PDB entry 6LY5 | electron microscopy, 2.38 A resolution | chains a and f of the 36 polymer chains in the assembly

Chain a:
Molecule: PsaA
Source organism: Chaetoceros gracilis
Chain sequence (743 residues; numbered 15 to 757; the number before each row is that of its first residue):
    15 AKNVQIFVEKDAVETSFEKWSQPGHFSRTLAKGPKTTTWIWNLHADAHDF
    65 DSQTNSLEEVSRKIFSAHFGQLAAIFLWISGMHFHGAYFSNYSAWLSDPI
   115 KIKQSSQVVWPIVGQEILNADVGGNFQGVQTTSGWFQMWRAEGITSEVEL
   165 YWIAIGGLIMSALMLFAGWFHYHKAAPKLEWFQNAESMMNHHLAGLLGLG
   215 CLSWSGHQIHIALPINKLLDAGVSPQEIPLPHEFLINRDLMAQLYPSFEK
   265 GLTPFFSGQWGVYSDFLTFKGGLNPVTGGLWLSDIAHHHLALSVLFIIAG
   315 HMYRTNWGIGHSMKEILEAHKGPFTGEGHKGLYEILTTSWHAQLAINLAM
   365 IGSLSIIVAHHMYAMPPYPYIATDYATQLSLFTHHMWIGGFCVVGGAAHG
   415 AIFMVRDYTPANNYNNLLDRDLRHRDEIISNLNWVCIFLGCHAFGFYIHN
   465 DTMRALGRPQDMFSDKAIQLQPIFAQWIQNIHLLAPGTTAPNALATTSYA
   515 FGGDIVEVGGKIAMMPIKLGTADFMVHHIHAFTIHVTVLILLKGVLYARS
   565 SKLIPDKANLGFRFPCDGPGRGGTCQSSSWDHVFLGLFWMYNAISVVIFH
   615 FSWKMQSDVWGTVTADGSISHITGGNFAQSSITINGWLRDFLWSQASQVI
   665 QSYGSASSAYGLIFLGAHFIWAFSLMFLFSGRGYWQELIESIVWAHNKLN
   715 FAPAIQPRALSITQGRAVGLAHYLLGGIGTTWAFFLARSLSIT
Unresolved in the structure: 15
Metal / ion sites: chlorophyll a Mg (4 sites), coordinated by Gln85, Gln121, Gln129, Thr503; 4Fe-4S cluster Fe: Cys580 (shared with 1 residue of chain b)
Ligand contacts:
  - Fucoxanthin (A86; (3S,3'S,5R,5'R,6S,6'R,8'R)-3,5'-dihydroxy-8-oxo-6',7'-didehydro-5,5',6,6',7,8-hexahydro-5,6-epoxy-beta,beta-caroten-3'- yl acetate): Thr267, Phe270, Ser271
  - beta-carotene (BCR), molecule 1: Ala88, Leu91, Trp92
  - beta-carotene (BCR), molecule 2: Ile89, Trp92, Ile93, Gly209, Leu210, Leu213, Gly214, Ser217
  - beta-carotene (BCR), molecule 3: Phe90, Ile93, Ile167, Gly170, Gly171, Met174, Leu213, Leu216, Ser217
  - beta-carotene (BCR), molecule 4: Leu346, Leu350, Ala356, Ala359, Ile360, Gly414, Phe417
  - beta-carotene (BCR), molecule 5: Ala359, Ala363, Ser367, Val407, Gly410, Ala411, Val552, Leu555, Leu556, Val559
  - beta-carotene (BCR), molecule 6: Trp699, Leu702, Ile703
  - chlorophyll a (CLA), molecule 1: Val18, Gln19, Ile20, Trp195, Asn198, Ser201, His205, Thr319, Asn320, Trp321
  - chlorophyll a (CLA), molecule 2: Ile20, Val22, Phe79, Phe83, Leu177, Met178, Phe180, Ala181, Phe184, His185, Ala189, Trp195
  - chlorophyll a (CLA), molecule 3: Val27, Glu28, Thr29, Ser30, Phe31, Lys33, Trp34, His39, Lys77, Ser80, Gly84, Leu179, Gly182, Trp183, Tyr186, His187
  - chlorophyll a (CLA), molecule 4: Trp34, His39, Phe40, Leu57, His58, Ala61, His62, Phe64, Gln67, Lys77, Ala81, Gly84, Gln85
  - chlorophyll a (CLA), molecule 5: Trp34, Pro37, Trp53, Ile54, Trp55, Leu57, His58
  - chlorophyll a (CLA), molecule 6: Thr51, Ile54, Trp55, Ile703, Ile706, Val707, His710, Phe715, Pro717, Ile719, Pro721, Arg722
  - chlorophyll a (CLA), molecule 7: Trp55, Phe683, Ile684, Phe687, Phe691, Leu724, Gln728, Ala731, Val732, Ala735, His736, Leu739
  - chlorophyll a (CLA), molecule 8: His58, Ala59, Asp60, Ala61, His62, Asp63, His355, Leu358, Leu362, Phe405, Cys406, Val408, Gly409, Ala412, His413, Ile416, Arg420, Phe576, Arg577, Trp594, Val597, Leu601
  - chlorophyll a (CLA), molecule 9: His62, Phe64, Ile78, Ala81, His82, Gln85, Leu86, Ile89, Phe90, Ile93, Trp354, His355, Gln357, Leu358, Asn361, Leu362, Ile365
  - chlorophyll a (CLA), molecule 10: His62, Gln85, Ile89, Trp92, Leu362, Ile402, Phe405, Cys406
  - chlorophyll a (CLA), molecule 11: Leu71, Ser75, His82, Phe196, Gln197, Ala199, Met202, Met203, His206, Leu207, Leu210, Met327, Leu331, Tyr347, Leu350, Thr351, Thr352, Ser353, Trp354, Gln357, Ile360, Asn361, Met364, Ile365
  - chlorophyll a (CLA), molecule 12: Phe79, His82, Phe83, Leu86, Phe90, Met174, Met178, Trp195, Phe196, Asn198, Ser201, Met202, His205, His206, Gly209, Leu210
  - chlorophyll a (CLA), molecule 13: Gly84, Gln121, Val122, Val123, Trp124, Ile126, Val127, Gln129, Leu132, Leu179, Ala673, Leu676, Ile677
  - chlorophyll a (CLA), molecule 14: Leu91, Trp92, Ser94, Gly95, Met96, Phe98, His99, Phe103, Val122, Trp124, Leu172
  - chlorophyll a (CLA), molecule 15: Trp92, Met96, His99, Ser120, Gln121, Val143, Gln144, Thr145, Thr146, Ser147, Trp149, Ala673, Tyr674, Ile677, Gly680, Ala681, Ile684, Leu739, Gly743, Trp746
  - chlorophyll a (CLA), molecule 16: Trp92, Met96, Thr146, Ser147, Trp149, Ser394, Leu395, Thr397, His398, Trp401, Ile402, Phe405, Ile742, Thr745, Trp746
  - chlorophyll a (CLA), molecule 17: Trp92, Ser147, Gly148, Trp149, Met152, Leu210, Leu211, Ile365, Leu368, Ser369, Val372, Met376, Tyr382, Ile385, Leu395, His398, His399, Ile402
  - chlorophyll a (CLA), molecule 18: Ala155, Glu156, Leu211, Gly214, Cys215, Trp218, Gln222, Leu296, Ile299, His302, His303, Leu306, Phe310, Leu368, Ile371, Val372, His375, Met376, Pro381, Tyr382
  - chlorophyll a (CLA), molecule 19: Glu156, Gly157, Glu163, Trp166, Ile167, Gly214, Ser217, Trp218, Gly220, His221, His224, Ile225, Pro245, Leu249
  - chlorophyll a (CLA), molecule 20: Val162, Glu163, Trp166, Leu244, His246, Leu249, Ile250
  - chlorophyll a (CLA), molecule 21: Met203, Leu207, Leu211, Leu309, Phe310, Ala313, Met316, Tyr317, Met327, Ile330, Leu331, Met364, Asp435, Val559
  - chlorophyll a (CLA), molecule 22: Asn204, His205, Ala208, Gly209, Leu213, His315, Tyr317, Thr319, Trp321, Ile323
  - chlorophyll a (CLA), molecule 23: Leu216, Ser217, Ser219, Gly220, Ile223, His224, Leu249, Ile250, Arg252, Phe262, Gly265, Leu266, Tyr277, Phe280, Leu304
  - chlorophyll a (CLA), molecule 24: Phe269, Gly272, Trp274, Gly275, Tyr277, Ser278, Leu281, Thr282, Phe283, His301, Leu304, Ala305, Val308, Asn506
  - chlorophyll a (CLA), molecule 25: Thr282, Phe283, Gly285, Gly286, Leu294, Asp298, Ile299, His301, His302, Ala305, Leu306, His375, Met379, Pro381, Thr510, Thr511
  - chlorophyll a (CLA), molecule 26: Phe283, Thr503, Ala504, Pro505, Asn506
  - chlorophyll a (CLA), molecule 27: Leu309, Met364, Ser367, Leu368, Ile371, His374, His375, Tyr377, Ala378, Met379, Thr511, Ser512, Phe515
  - chlorophyll a (CLA), molecule 28: Ile312, His315, Met316, Arg318, Ile323, Gly324, His325
  - chlorophyll a (CLA), molecule 29: Met316, His325, Glu329, Ile330, Ala333, His334
  - chlorophyll a (CLA), molecule 30: Ile330, Leu331, His334, His343, Leu346, Leu431, Leu432, Asp435
  - chlorophyll a (CLA), molecule 31: Ala333, His334, Lys335, Gly336, Pro337, Phe338
  - chlorophyll a (CLA), molecule 32: Phe338, Thr339, Leu431, Arg434, Asp435, His438, Glu441, Ile442, Asn445
  - chlorophyll a (CLA), molecule 33: Ile370, Ile371, His374, Met400, Val407, Ile548, Thr551, Val552, Leu555, Met604, Ala607, Ile608, Val611
  - chlorophyll a (CLA), molecule 34: His374, Tyr377, Phe488, Ala489, Ile492, Gln493, Phe515, Ile531, Leu533, His541, His544, Val611, His614, Phe615, Lys618
  - chlorophyll a (CLA), molecule 35: Glu441, Asn445, Trp448
  - chlorophyll a (CLA), molecule 36: Ile442, Leu446, Val449, Ala545, Ile548, His549, Val552
  - chlorophyll a (CLA), molecule 37: Ser444, Asn447, Trp448, Ile451
  - chlorophyll a (CLA), molecule 38: Asn447, Cys450, Ile451, Gly454, Cys455, Phe458, Ile462, Phe546, Val550, Leu553, Ile554, Leu599, Phe602, Trp603
  - chlorophyll a (CLA), molecule 39: Trp448, Ile451, Phe452, Cys455, His456
  - chlorophyll a (CLA), molecule 40: Val449, Phe452, Leu453, Gln485, Pro486, Ile487, Phe488, Ala489, Phe538, His541, His542, Ala545, His549
  - chlorophyll a (CLA), molecule 41: Cys455, His456, Gly459, Phe460, Ile462, His463, Thr466, Met467, Arg472, Asp475, Phe477, Ile482
  - chlorophyll a (CLA), molecule 42: Phe458, Tyr461, Ile543, Phe546, Thr547, Tyr605, Asn606, Ser609, Val610, Phe613, Ile648, Trp651, Leu652, Leu656, Ala660, Ile664, Phe678, His682, Trp685, Tyr737, Gly741, Thr744, Thr745, Phe748
  - chlorophyll a (CLA), molecule 43: Phe458, Ile462, Asp465, Phe546, Phe602, Trp603, Tyr605, Asn606, Ile648, Leu652, Trp685, Tyr737
  - chlorophyll a (CLA), molecule 44: Thr466, Ala469, Leu470
  - chlorophyll a (CLA), molecule 45: Trp491, Ile492, Ile495, His496, Ala499, Thr503, Ala504, Thr511, Phe515
  - chlorophyll a (CLA), molecule 46: Leu652, Leu656, Trp657, Leu676, Leu679, Gly680, His682, Phe683, Trp685, Ala686
  - chlorophyll a (CLA), molecule 47: Phe683, Ala686, Phe687, Leu689, Met690, Phe693, Ser694, Tyr698, Trp699, Leu702
  - chlorophyll a (CLA), molecule 48: Ile706, Ala709, His710, Leu713, Phe715
  - chlorophyll a (CLA), molecule 49: Trp708, Ala709, Lys712, Leu713
  - Diadinoxanthin (DD6; (3S,3'R,5R,6S,7cis)-7',8'-didehydro-5,6-dihydro-5,6-epoxy-beta,beta-carotene-3,3'-diol), molecule 1: Trp124, Pro125, Ile126
  - Diadinoxanthin (DD6), molecule 2: Leu216, Leu266, Phe269, Phe270, Val308, Ile311, Ile312, His315, Ile323
  - 1,2-dipalmitoyl-phosphatidyl-glycerole / 1,2-distearoyl-monogalactosyl-diglyceride: Thr29, Ser30, Phe31, Leu172, Ser175, Ala176, Leu179, Phe180, Trp183
  - phylloquinone (PQN): Trp55, Met690, Phe691, Ser694, Gly695, Arg696, Trp699, Ile703, Ala723, Leu724, Ser725, Gly729
  - 4Fe-4S cluster (SF4): Pro579, Cys580, Gly582, Pro583, Thr588, Cys589, Ile726, Arg730

Chain f:
Molecule: PsaF
Source organism: Chaetoceros gracilis
Chain sequence (162 residues; numbered 77 to 238; the number before each row is that of its first residue):
    77 DISGLTPCKESKQFAKREKQALKKLQASLKLYADDSAPALAIKATMEKTK
   127 KRFDNYGKYGLLCGSDGLPHLIVSGDQRHWGEFITPGILFLYIAGWIGWV
   177 GRSYLIAIRDEKKPTQKEIIIDVPLASRLLFRGFSWPVAAYRELLNGELV
   227 DAAAAAAAAAAA
Disulfide bonds: Cys84-Cys139
Metal / ion sites: chlorophyll a Mg near Ser150 (its only coordinating residue here)
Ligand contacts:
  - beta-carotene (BCR), molecule 1: Val149, Ser150, Gly151, Phe159, Gly171, Gly174, Trp175, Trp212, Ala216
  - beta-carotene (BCR), molecule 2: Pro162, Leu165, Phe166, Ile169, Ile173
  - chlorophyll a (CLA), molecule 1: Val149, Phe159, Ile160, Gly163, Ile164, Leu167
  - chlorophyll a (CLA), molecule 2: Ser150, Gly151, Asp152, Gln153
  - chlorophyll a (CLA), molecule 3: Phe159, Pro162, Gly163, Phe166, Leu167, Ala170, Gly171, Ile173, Gly174, Trp212
  - chlorophyll a (CLA), molecule 4: Tyr168, Ile169, Trp172, Ile173, Val176, Leu206, Phe207, Phe210
  - chlorophyll a (CLA), molecule 5: Ile173, Gly174, Val176, Gly177, Arg178, Tyr180, Ile197, Ala202, Leu206
  - chlorophyll a (CLA), molecule 6: Gly177, Tyr180, Leu181, Lys193, Glu194, Ile197, Val199, Ala202, Leu206

Chain a / chain f interface:
Pairs across the interface (36):
  Ser35(a) - Ile196(f)
  Pro48(a) - Thr191(f)  hydrogen bond (backbone-side chain)
  Pro48(a) - Ile195(f)  hydrophobic
  Glu130(a) - Lys124(f)
  Asp135(a) - Ser104(f)  hydrogen bond
  Asp135(a) - Tyr108(f)  hydrogen bond
  Asn139(a) - Ser112(f)  hydrogen bond
  Asn139(a) - Pro114(f)
  Gln141(a) - Tyr108(f)
  Gln141(a) - Pro114(f)
  Gln141(a) - Ile118(f)
  Gly668(a) - Lys100(f)  hydrogen bond (backbone-side chain)
  Asn711(a) - Asp227(f)
  Lys712(a) - Val226(f)
  Lys712(a) - Asp227(f)  hydrogen bond (backbone-backbone)
  Leu713(a) - Arg178(f)  hydrogen bond (backbone-side chain)
  Leu713(a) - Leu225(f)
  Leu713(a) - Asp227(f)  hydrogen bond (backbone-side chain)
  Asn714(a) - Arg178(f)
  Asn714(a) - Ile182(f)
  Asn714(a) - Arg185(f)  hydrogen bond (backbone-side chain)
  Asn714(a) - Glu224(f)  hydrogen bond (side chain-backbone)
  Asn714(a) - Leu225(f)
  Asn714(a) - Val226(f)
  Asn714(a) - Asp227(f)  hydrogen bond (backbone-side chain)
  Phe715(a) - Arg178(f)
  Phe715(a) - Leu181(f)  hydrophobic
  Phe715(a) - Arg185(f)
  Ala716(a) - Arg185(f)  hydrogen bond (backbone-side chain)
  Pro717(a) - Glu194(f)
  Ala718(a) - Pro190(f)  hydrophobic
  Ala718(a) - Thr191(f)
  Ala718(a) - Glu194(f)  hydrogen bond (backbone-side chain)
  Ile719(a) - Thr191(f)
  Ile719(a) - Glu194(f)  hydrogen bond (backbone-side chain)
  Ile719(a) - Ile195(f)  hydrophobic
Interface residues without a listed pair, chain a (20 interface residues in all): Pro37, Trp53, Phe140, Trp708
Interface residues without a listed pair, chain f (26 interface residues in all): Thr121, Gly223, Ala228, Ala229, Ala232, Ala233

In short:
The interface between chain a and chain f involves 20 residues on one side and 26 on the other; the contacts
include 14 hydrogen bonds. Polar contacts include Pro48(a)-Thr191(f), Asp135(a)-Ser104(f) and
Asp135(a)-Tyr108(f).
Chain a is PsaA and chain f is PsaF, both from Chaetoceros gracilis; the structure, Organization and energy
transfer in a huge diatom PSI-FCPI supercomplex, was determined by electron microscopy.
